9ITP - chains O and Z of the 16 polymer chains in the assembly; structure by electron microscopy, 3.85 A resolution.

[Chain O]
Molecule: ATP synthase subunit c
From: Chloroflexus aurantiacus J-10-fl
UniProt: A9WGS9 (ATPL_CHLAA); residue numbers follow UniProt; this construct covers 1-76
Chain sequence (76 residues; row label = number of the first residue in the row):
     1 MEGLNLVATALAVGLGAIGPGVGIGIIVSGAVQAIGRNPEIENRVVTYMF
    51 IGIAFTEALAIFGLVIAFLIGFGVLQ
Not modelled in the structure: 73-76
Swiss-Prot annotation at these positions:
  - site: Glu57 (Reversibly protonated during proton transport)

[Chain Z]
Molecule: ATP synthase subunit a
From: Chloroflexus aurantiacus J-10-fl
UniProt: A9WGT0 (A9WGT0_CHLAA); numbering as in UniProt (aligned over 1-312)
Chain sequence (312 residues; each row starts with the number of its first residue):
     1 MSTRTRNILIIVGALIISIASRFFLYTGPPHVEVAAEVIFDGIPGFPITN
    51 SFVVAIIIDIFVIALAVAATRNLQMVPRGLQNVMEFILESLYNLFRNINA
   101 KYVATAFPLVATIFLFVLFGNWFGLLPGVGSIGVCHEKKEEHAVVDERLA
   151 LAAPAAPLSSVAAAEGEEIHDTCAAQGKKLVPLFRAPAADLNFTFAIAVI
   201 SFVFIEYWGFRALGPGYLKKFFNTNGIMSFVGIIEFISELVKPFALAFRL
   251 FGNIFAGEVLLVVMAFLVPLLLPLPFYGFEVFVGFIQALIFALLTYAFLN
   301 IAVTGHDEEHAH
Not modelled in the structure: 1-11, 136-168, 305-312
Cystine bridges: Cys135-Cys173

[Chain O / chain Z interface]
Residue-residue contacts (10):
  Phe55(O) - Phe282(Z)  hydrophobic
  Ala58(O) - Phe279(Z)  hydrophobic
  Ile61(O) - Phe276(Z)  hydrophobic
  Phe62(O) - Leu260(Z)  hydrophobic
  Phe62(O) - Phe279(Z)  hydrophobic
  Val65(O) - Met264(Z)  hydrophobic
  Leu69(O) - Val263(Z)  hydrophobic
  Phe72(O) - Tyr26(Z)  hydrophobic
  Phe72(O) - Phe266(Z)  hydrophobic
  Phe72(O) - Leu267(Z)  hydrophobic

[Overview]
7 residues of chain O face 9 of chain Z across their interface.
Chain O is ATP synthase subunit c and chain Z is ATP synthase subunit a, both from Chloroflexus aurantiacus
J-10-fl; the structure, Chloroflexus aurantiacus ATP synthase, state 2, focused refinement of FO and
peripheral stalk, was determined by electron microscopy together with 9ITJ, 9ITK, 9ITL, 9ITM, 9ITN, 9ITO and
11 further entries from the same study.
